4YVW - chains D and J of the 15 polymer chains in the assembly; structure by X-ray diffraction, 3.80 A resolution.

[Chain D (and J)]
Protein: Capsid protein VP1
From: Enterovirus A71
Notes: chain J of this document is another copy of the same molecule, construct and numbering; everything in this record applies to it too
UniProtKB: F6KTB0 (F6KTB0_9ENTO); residues 1-297 here correspond to UniProt positions 566-862 (UniProt number = residue number + 565)
Sequence (297 residues; row label = number of the first residue in the row):
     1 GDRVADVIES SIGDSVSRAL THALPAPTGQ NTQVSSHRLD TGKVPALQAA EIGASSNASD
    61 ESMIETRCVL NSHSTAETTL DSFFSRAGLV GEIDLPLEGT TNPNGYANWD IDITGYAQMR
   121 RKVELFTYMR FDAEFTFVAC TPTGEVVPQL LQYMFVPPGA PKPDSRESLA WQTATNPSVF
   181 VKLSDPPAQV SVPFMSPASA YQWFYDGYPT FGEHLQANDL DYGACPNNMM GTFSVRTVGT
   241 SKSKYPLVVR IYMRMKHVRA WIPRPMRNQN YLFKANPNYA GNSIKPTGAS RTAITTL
Not modelled in the structure: 1-71, 297
Differences from the reference sequence: engineered mutation L215 (Lys780 in F6KTB0), A217 (Glu782 in F6KTB0), N218 (Lys783 in F6KTB0), D221 (Glu786 in F6KTB0)

[How chain D and chain J interact]
Contacting residue pairs (31; chain D residue first):
  P148(D) - E145(J)
  P148(D) - V146(J)  hydrogen bond (backbone-backbone)
  Q149(D) - T143(J)
  Q149(D) - G144(J)
  Q149(D) - E145(J)
  L150(D) - V138(J)  hydrophobic
  L150(D) - G144(J)  hydrogen bond (backbone-backbone)
  Q172(D) - L89(J)
  Q172(D) - Y116(J)
  T173(D) - Y116(J)
  A174(D) - Y116(J)  hydrogen bond (backbone-side chain)
  T175(D) - R86(J)
  F180(D) - V138(J)  hydrophobic
  F180(D) - Y252(J)
  K182(D) - L183(J)
  K182(D) - S184(J)
  K182(D) - D185(J)
  K182(D) - P186(J)
  K182(D) - P187(J)
  V238(D) - T143(J)
  V238(D) - G144(J)
  V238(D) - R250(J)
  G239(D) - P142(J)
  G239(D) - R250(J)
  T240(D) - P142(J)  hydrogen bond (backbone-backbone)
  S241(D) - P142(J)  hydrogen bond (backbone-backbone)
  S241(D) - T143(J)
  K242(D) - T143(J)
  K244(D) - T143(J)
  K244(D) - E145(J)
  Y245(D) - E145(J)  hydrogen bond
Interface residues without a listed pair, chain D (18 interface residues in all): D185, S243
Interface residues without a listed pair, chain J (20 interface residues in all): E92, Q118, A139, C140

[Overview]
Chain D and chain J form an interface of 18 and 20 residues respectively, with 6 hydrogen bonds. Polar
contacts include A174(D)-Y116(J), Y245(D)-E145(J) and P148(D)-V146(J).
Both chains are Capsid protein VP1 (Enterovirus A71). Entry 4YVW (crystal structure of an enterovirus
71/coxsackievirus A16 chimeric virus-like particle) was determined by X-ray diffraction together with 4YVS
from the same study.
